8VAQ - chains B and F of the 9 polymer chains in the assembly; structure by electron microscopy, 3.80 A resolution.

# Chain B
Name: DNA polymerase III subunit tau
Source organism: Escherichia coli
Notes: EC 2.7.7.7
Reference sequence: P06710 (DPO3X_ECOLI); numbering as in UniProt (aligned over 1-373)
Sequence (376 residues; row label = number of the first residue in the row; numbers below 1 keep their minus sign (Gly-2 is residue -2)):
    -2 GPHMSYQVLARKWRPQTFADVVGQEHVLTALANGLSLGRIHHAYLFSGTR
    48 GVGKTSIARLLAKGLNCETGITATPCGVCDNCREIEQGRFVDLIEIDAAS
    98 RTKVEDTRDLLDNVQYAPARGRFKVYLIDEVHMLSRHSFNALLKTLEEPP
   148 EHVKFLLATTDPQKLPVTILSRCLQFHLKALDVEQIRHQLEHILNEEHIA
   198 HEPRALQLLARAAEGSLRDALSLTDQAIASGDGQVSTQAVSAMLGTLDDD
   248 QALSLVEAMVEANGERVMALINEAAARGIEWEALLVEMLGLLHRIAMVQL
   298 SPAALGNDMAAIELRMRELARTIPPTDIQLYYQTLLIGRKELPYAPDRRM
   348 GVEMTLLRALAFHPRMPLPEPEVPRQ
Unresolved in the structure: 364-373
Construct notes: expression tag (-2 to 0)
Metal / ion sites: Mg2+: Thr52 (together with ADP); Zn2+: Cys64, Cys73, Cys76, Cys79
Ligand contacts: ADP / beryllium trifluoride: Leu6, Ala7, Arg8, Lys9, Trp10, Arg11, Pro12, Asp17, Val18, Val19, Arg47, Gly48, Val49, Gly50, Lys51, Thr52, Ser53, Glu127, Thr157, Gln186, Leu214, Arg215, Leu218
Swiss-Prot annotation at these positions:
  - binding site (ATP): Gly45 to Thr52
  - binding site (Zn(2+)): Cys64, Cys73, Cys76, Cys79
  - mutagenesis: Gly118 (G118D: In dnaX2016(Ts); present in both isoforms, unable to grow at 42 degrees Celsius)
What the authors report for this chain:
  - catalytic residues: Glu127 (citing earlier work)
  - mutagenesis - K141A: decreased catalytic activity

# Chain F
Name: Beta sliding clamp
Source organism: Escherichia coli
Reference sequence: P0A988 (DPO3B_ECOLI); numbering as in UniProt (aligned over 1-366)
Sequence (369 residues; each row starts with the number of its first residue; numbers below 1 keep their minus sign (Gly-2 is residue -2)):
    -2 GPHMKFTVEREHLLKPLQQVSGPLGGRPTLPILGNLLLQVADGTLSLTGT
    48 DLEMEMVARVALVQPHEPGATTVPARKFFDICRGLPEGAEIAVQLEGERM
    98 LVRSGRSRFSLSTLPAADFPNLDDWQSEVEFTLPQATMKRLIEATQFSMA
   148 HQDVRYYLNGMLFETEGEELRTVATDGHRLAVCSMPIGQSLPSHSVIVPR
   198 KGVIELMRMLDGGDNPLRVQIGSNNIRAHVGDFIFTSKLVDGRFPDYRRV
   248 LPKNPDKHLEAGCDLLKQAFARAAILSNEKFRGVRLYVSENQLKITANNP
   298 EQEEAEEILDVTYSGAEMEIGFNVSYVLDVLNALKCENVRMMLTDSVSSV
   348 QIEDAASQSAAYVVMPMRL
Construct notes: expression tag (-2 to 0)
Swiss-Prot annotation at these positions:
  - binding site (DNA): Arg24, Arg73, Gln149, Tyr153, Tyr154
  - mutagenesis: Arg24 (R24A: Mild defect in DNA replication, impaired loading of clamp on DNA, polymerase speed is wild-type. More severe replication defect and very poor clamp loading; when associated with A-149), Gly66 (G66E: In dnaN159; a temperature- and UV-sensitive mutation, displays altered DNA polymerase usage, chronically induced SOS response; when associated with A-174), Ala133 (A133T: Reduction of synthesis of beta*, probably due to mutation of its promoter), Met135 (M135L: 3-fold reduction of synthesis of beta*, probably due to loss of its start codon), Met146 (M146L: No effect on synthesis of beta*), Gln149 (Q149A: Mild defect in DNA replication, impaired loading of clamp on DNA, polymerase speed is wild-type. More severe replication defect and very poor clamp loading; when associated with A-24), Tyr153 to Tyr154 (Very poor loading of clamp on DNA, polymerase speed is wild-type), Gly174 (G174A: In dnaN159; a temperature- and UV-sensitive mutation, displays altered DNA polymerase usage, chronically induced SOS response; when associated with A-66), Gln265 to Leu366 (In dnaN806; temperature sensitive), Ile272 to Leu273 (Monomeric in solution, binds very tightly to subunit delta (holA). The monomer binds tightly to linear and circular DNA. Cannot bind both Pol III and IV simultaneously)
What the authors report for this chain:
  - binding site for the 30-nt DNA strand: Gln15, Gly23, Arg24, Arg73

# Chain B / chain F interface
Pairs across the interface (14):
  Arg86(B) with Ala114(F)
  Arg98(B) with Arg24(F); Pro25(F), hydrogen bond (side chain-backbone); Thr26(F), hydrogen bond (side chain-backbone); Leu27(F)
  Asp103(B) with Arg24(F)
  Arg105(B) with Gln149(F), hydrogen bond
  Leu107(B) with Thr26(F)
  Gln112(B) with Tyr153(F); Val237(F)
  Tyr113(B) with Pro196(F); Lys198(F), hydrogen bond; Lys235(F); Leu236(F)
Interface residues without a listed pair, chain B (11 interface residues in all): Ser97, Asn110, Ala114, Glu145
Interface residues without a listed pair, chain F (16 interface residues in all): Glu50, Val151, Asn156, Asp238

# Overview
11 residues of chain B and 16 residues of chain F are in contact, with 4 hydrogen bonds. Polar contacts
include Arg98(B)-Pro25(F), Arg98(B)-Thr26(F) and Arg105(B)-Gln149(F). Bound to chain B: ADP / beryllium
trifluoride. The paper reports the catalytic residue Glu127(B); K141A of chain B reduces catalytic activity.
Here chain B is DNA polymerase III subunit tau and chain F is Beta sliding clamp, both from Escherichia coli.
Entry 8VAQ (Structure of the E. coli clamp loader bound to the beta clamp in a Closed-DNA1 conformation) was
determined by electron microscopy (same publication as 8VAL, 8VAM, 8VAN, 8VAP, 8VAR, 8VAS and 8VAT).
